6Y1U - chains A and B; structure by X-ray diffraction, 1.68 A resolution.

== Chain A (and B) ==
Molecule: Cell division protein FtsZ
From: Mycobacterium tuberculosis (strain CDC 1551 / Oshkosh)
Notes: chain B of this document is another copy of the same molecule, construct and numbering; everything in this record applies to it too
UniProtKB: P9WN94 (FTSZ_MYCTO); residues 1-314 here = UniProt positions 1-314
Chain sequence (314 residues; each row starts with the number of its first residue):
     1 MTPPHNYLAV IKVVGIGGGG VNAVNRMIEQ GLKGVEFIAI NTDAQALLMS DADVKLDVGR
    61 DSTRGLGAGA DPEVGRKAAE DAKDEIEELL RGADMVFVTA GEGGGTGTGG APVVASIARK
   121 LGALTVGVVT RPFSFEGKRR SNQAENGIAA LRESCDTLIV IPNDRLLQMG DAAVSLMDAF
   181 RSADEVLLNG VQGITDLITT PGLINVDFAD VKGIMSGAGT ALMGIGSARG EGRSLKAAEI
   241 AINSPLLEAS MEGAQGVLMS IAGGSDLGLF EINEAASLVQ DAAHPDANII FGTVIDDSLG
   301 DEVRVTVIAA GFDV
Not modelled in the structure: 1-7, 64-67, 313-314 (chain B: 1-6, 61-69, 171, 314)
Small-molecule neighbours: GDP (guanosine-5'-diphosphate): G17, G18, G19, G20, N22, N41, A68, G101, E102, G103, G104, G105, T106, G107, T108, P132, E136, R140, N163, F180, A183, D184, L187
What the authors report for this chain:
  - binding site for 4-hydroxy-2H-chromen-2-one: L47, M49, S50, K55, D57, E185, N189, I225, S227, R304
  - conformationally variable residues (side-chain flip): L47, S50, E185, N189, R304
  - conformationally variable residues (helix shift): G193 (from molecular simulation)

== How chain A and chain B interact ==
Pairs across the interface (46; chain A residue first):
  V10(A) with R181(B)
  A44(A) with M49(B)
  L47(A) with M49(B), hydrophobic
  V54(A) with L48(B), hydrophobic
  K55(A) with L47(B); L48(B); M49(B), hydrogen bond (backbone-backbone)
  L56(A) with L47(B); L48(B)
  D57(A) with A46(B); L47(B), hydrogen bond (backbone-backbone)
  V58(A) with Q45(B)
  G59(A) with Q45(B), hydrogen bond (backbone-backbone)
  R60(A) with N41(B); D43(B), hydrogen bond (side chain-backbone); A44(B), hydrogen bond (side chain-backbone); Q45(B), hydrogen bond (backbone-backbone); A46(B); L47(B); D57(B), salt bridge
  D61(A) with Q45(B), hydrogen bond
  D81(A) with Q45(B), hydrogen bond
  E85(A) with G18(B); D43(B); A46(B); L48(B)
  E88(A) with G18(B); G19(B); N22(B); E102(B)
  L89(A) with N22(B); L48(B), hydrophobic
  R91(A) with E102(B), salt bridge; E136(B), salt bridge; F180(B)
  G92(A) with M177(B); F180(B); R181(B), hydrogen bond (backbone-side chain)
  A93(A) with M177(B)
  D94(A) with M177(B); R181(B), salt bridge
  L121(A) with L176(B); M177(B); F180(B), hydrophobic
  G122(A) with M177(B)
  A123(A) with M177(B)
Other interface residues (no listed pair), chain A (25 interface residues in all): L48, K77, A82
Other interface residues (no listed pair), chain B (22 interface residues in all): G59, N163, A183, D184

== In short ==
Chain A and chain B form an interface of 25 and 22 residues respectively, with 9 hydrogen bonds and 4 salt
bridges. Among the polar pairs are R60(A)-D57(B), R91(A)-E102(B) and R91(A)-E136(B). From the paper: a binding
site for 4-hydroxy-2H-chromen-2-one at L47(A), M49(A) and S50(A) among others; conformational variability at
L47(A), S50(A) and E185(A) among others.
Both chains are Cell division protein FtsZ (Mycobacterium tuberculosis (strain CDC 1551 / Oshkosh)). Entry
6Y1U (Mycobacterium tuberculosis FtsZ-GDP in complex with 4-hydroxycoumarin) was determined by X-ray
diffraction together with 6Y1V, 6YM9 and 6YM1 from the same study.
